Entry 8RN4 (electron microscopy, 2.87 A resolution); this record covers chains E and D of the 5 polymer chains in the assembly.

== Chain E ==
Name: RNA-directed RNA polymerase catalytic subunit
Source organism: Influenza B virus (B/Memphis/13/2003)
Notes: EC 2.7.7.48
UniProtKB: Q5V8Y6 (Q5V8Y6_9INFB); residues 1-752 here = UniProt positions 1-752
Sequence (752 residues; row label = number of the first residue in the row):
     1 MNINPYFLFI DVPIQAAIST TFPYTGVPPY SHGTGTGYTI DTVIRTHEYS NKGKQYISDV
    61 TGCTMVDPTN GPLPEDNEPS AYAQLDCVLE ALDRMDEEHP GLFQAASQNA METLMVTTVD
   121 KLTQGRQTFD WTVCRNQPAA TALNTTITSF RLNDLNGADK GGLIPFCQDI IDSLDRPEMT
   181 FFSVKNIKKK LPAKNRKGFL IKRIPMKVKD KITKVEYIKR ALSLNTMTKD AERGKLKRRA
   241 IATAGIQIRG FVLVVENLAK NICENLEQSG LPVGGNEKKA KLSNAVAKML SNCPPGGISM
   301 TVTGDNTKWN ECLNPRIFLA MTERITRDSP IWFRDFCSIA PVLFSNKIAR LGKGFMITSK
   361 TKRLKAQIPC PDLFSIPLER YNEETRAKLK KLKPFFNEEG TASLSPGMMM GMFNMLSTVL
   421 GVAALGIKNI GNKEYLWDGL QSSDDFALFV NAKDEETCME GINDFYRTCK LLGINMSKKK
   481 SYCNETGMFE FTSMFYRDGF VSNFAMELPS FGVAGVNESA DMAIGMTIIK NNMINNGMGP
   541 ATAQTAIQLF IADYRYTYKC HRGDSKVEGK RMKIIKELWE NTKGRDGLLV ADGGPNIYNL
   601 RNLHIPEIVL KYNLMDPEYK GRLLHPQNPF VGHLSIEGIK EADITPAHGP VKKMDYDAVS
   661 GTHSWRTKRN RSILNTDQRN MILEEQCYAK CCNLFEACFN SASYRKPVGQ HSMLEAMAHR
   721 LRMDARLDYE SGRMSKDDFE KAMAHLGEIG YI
Not modelled in the structure: 1-353, 370-752

== Chain D ==
Name: Polymerase acidic protein
Source organism: Influenza B virus (B/Memphis/13/2003)
Notes: EC 3.1.-.-
UniProtKB: Q5V8Z9 (Q5V8Z9_9INFB); residues 1-726 here = UniProt positions 1-726
Sequence (726 residues; row label = number of the first residue in the row):
     1 MDTFITRNFQ TTIIQKAKNT MAEFSEDPEL QPAMLFNICV HLEVCYVISD MNFLDEEGKA
    61 YTALEGQGKE QNLRPQYEVI EGMPRTIAWM VQRSLAQEHG IETPKYLADL FDYKTKRFIE
   121 VGITKGLADD YFWKKKEKLG NSMELMIFSY NQDYSLSNES SLDEEGKGRV LSRLTELQAE
   181 LSLKNLWQVL IGEEDVEKGI DFKLGQTISR LRDISVPAGF SNFEGMRSYI DNIDPKGAIE
   241 RNLARMSPLV SVTPKKLTWE DLRPIGPHIY NHELPEVPYN AFLLMSDELG LANMTEGKSK
   301 KPKTLAKECL EKYSTLRDQT DPILIMKSEK ANENFLWKLW RDCVNTISNE EMSNELQKTN
   361 YAKWATGDGL TYQKIMKEVA IDDETMCQEE PKIPNKCRVA AWVQTEMNLL STLTSKRALD
   421 LPEIGPDVAP VEHVGSERRK YFVNEINYCK ASTVMMKYVL FHTSLLNESN ASMGKYKVIP
   481 ITNRVVNEKG ESFDMLYGLA VKGQSHLRGD TDVVTVVTFE FSSTDPRVDS GKWPKYTVFR
   541 IGSLFVSGRE KSVYLYCRVN GTNKIQMKWG MEARRCLLQS MQQMEAIVEQ ESSIQGYDMT
   601 KACFKGDRVN SPKTFSIGTQ EGKLVKGSFG KALRVIFTKC LMHYVFGNAQ LEGFSAESRR
   661 LLLLIQALKD RKGPWVFDLE GMYSGIEECI SNNPWVIQSA YWFNEWLGFE KEGSKVLESV
   721 DEIMDE
Not modelled in the structure: 1-358, 392-726
From the paper describing this entry:
  - mutagenesis - K631A/R634A: decreased catalytic activity

== Interface between chain E and chain D ==
Pairs across the interface (28):
  Phe-355(E) with Gln-388(D)
  Met-356(E) with Lys-374(D); Gln-388(D); Glu-389(D)
  Ile-357(E) with Ala-380(D), hydrophobic; Met-386(D); Cys-387(D); Gln-388(D)
  Thr-358(E) with Met-386(D); Cys-387(D), hydrogen bond (backbone-backbone); Glu-389(D)
  Ser-359(E) with Thr-385(D); Met-386(D)
  Lys-360(E) with Tyr-372(D)
  Lys-362(E) with Asp-383(D), salt bridge
  Arg-363(E) with Leu-370(D); Tyr-372(D); Gln-373(D)
  Leu-364(E) with Tyr-372(D); Gln-373(D)
  Lys-365(E) with Tyr-372(D); Gln-373(D); Lys-374(D); Ile-375(D), hydrogen bond (backbone-backbone)
  Ala-366(E) with Ile-375(D); Ala-380(D), hydrophobic; Met-386(D), hydrophobic
  Ile-368(E) with Ile-381(D), hydrophobic
Interface residues without a listed pair, chain E (14 interface residues in all): Gln-367, Pro-369
Interface residues without a listed pair, chain D (15 interface residues in all): Thr-371, Lys-377

== Summary ==
14 residues of chain E face 15 of chain D across their interface; the contacts include 2 hydrogen bonds and 1
salt bridge. Polar contacts include Lys-362(E)/Asp-383(D), Thr-358(E)/Cys-387(D) and Lys-365(E)/Ile-375(D).
From the paper: K631A/R634A of chain D reduce catalytic activity.
Here chain E is RNA-directed RNA polymerase catalytic subunit and chain D is Polymerase acidic protein, both
from Influenza B virus (B/Memphis/13/2003). Entry 8RN4 (Pseudo-symmetrical influenza B polymerase apo-dimer,
ENDO(T) moiety (from "Influenza B polymerase pseudo-symmetrical dimer" | Local refinement)) was determined by
electron microscopy together with 8RN1, 8RN2, 8RN3, 8RN5, 8RN6, 8RN7 and 5 further entries from the same
study.
